Entry 7BUB (electron microscopy, 4.20 A resolution (low resolution: residue-level contacts below are approximate; hydrogen-bond / salt-bridge calls are withheld)); this record covers chains G and B of the 10 polymer chains in the assembly.

[Chain G]
Protein: SIgN-3C Fab heavy chain
From: Homo sapiens
Notes: antibody fragment or engineered binder
Sequence (132 residues; each row starts with the number of its first residue):
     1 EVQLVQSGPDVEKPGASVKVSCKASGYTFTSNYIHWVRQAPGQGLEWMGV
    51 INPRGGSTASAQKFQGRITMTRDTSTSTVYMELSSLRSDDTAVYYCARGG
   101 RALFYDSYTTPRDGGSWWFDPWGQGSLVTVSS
Cystine bridges: Cys-22/Cys-96

[Chain B]
Protein: Dengue virus serotype2 E protein
From: Dengue virus 2
Sequence (495 residues; each row starts with the number of its first residue):
     1 MRCIGISNRDFVEGVSGGSWVDIVLEHGSCVTTMAKNKPTLDFELIKTEA
    51 KHPATLRKYCVEAKLTNTTTASRCPTQGEPSLNEEQDKRFVCKHSMVDRG
   101 WGNGCGLFGKGGIVTCAMFTCKKNMEGKVVQPENLEYTIVITPHSGEENA
   151 VGNDTGKHGKEIKVTPQSSITEAELTGYGTVTMECSPRTGLDFNEMVLLQ
   201 MENKAWLVHRQWFLDLPLPWLPGADTQGSNWIQKETLVTFKNPHAKKQDV
   251 VVLGSQEGAMHTALTGATEIQMSSGNLLFTGHLKCRLRMDKLQLKGMSYS
   301 MCTGKFKVVKEIAETQHGTIVIRVQYEGDGSPCKIPFEIMDLEKRHVLGR
   351 LITVNPIVTEKDSPVNIEAEPPFGDSYIIIGVEPGQLKLSWFKKGSSIGQ
   401 MFETTMRGAKRMAILGDTAWDFGSLGGVFTSIGKALHQVFGAIYGAAFSG
   451 VSWTMKILIGVVITWIGMNSRSTSLSVSLVLVGVVTLYLGVMVQA
Covalently attached groups: N-acetylglucosamine (NAG) linked to Asn-67, Asn-153

[How chain G and chain B interact]
Pairs across the interface - 9 pairs, chain G then chain B:
  Gly-55(G) / Thr-69(B)
  Gly-55(G) / Thr-70(B)
  Gly-56(G) / Thr-70(B)
  Thr-58(G) / Asn-83(B)
  Arg-72(G) / Thr-69(B)
  Leu-103(G) / Gly-102(B)
  Leu-103(G) / Asn-103(B)
  Tyr-108(G) / Arg-73(B)
  Tyr-108(G) / Arg-99(B)
Interface residues without a listed pair, chain G (12 interface residues in all): Ser-57, Met-70, Ala-102, Phe-104, Thr-110, Pro-111
Interface residues without a listed pair, chain B (13 interface residues in all): Asn-67, Thr-68, Ala-71, Trp-101, Gly-104, Cys-105

[In short]
12 residues of chain G face 13 of chain B across their interface.
Chain G is SIgN-3C Fab heavy chain (Homo sapiens) and chain B is Dengue virus serotype2 E protein (Dengue
virus 2); the structure, Cryo-EM structure of Dengue virus serotype 2 complexed with Fab SIgN-3C at pH 6.5,
was determined by electron microscopy (same publication as 7BU8, 7BUA, 7BUD, 7BUE and 7BUF).
